Entry 3JUX (X-ray diffraction, 3.10 A resolution); this record covers chain A.

# Chain A
Name: Protein translocase subunit secA
Source organism: Thermotoga maritima
UniProt: Q9X1R4 (SECA_THEMA); residues 1-816 here = UniProt positions 1-816
Sequence (822 residues; each row starts with the number of its first residue):
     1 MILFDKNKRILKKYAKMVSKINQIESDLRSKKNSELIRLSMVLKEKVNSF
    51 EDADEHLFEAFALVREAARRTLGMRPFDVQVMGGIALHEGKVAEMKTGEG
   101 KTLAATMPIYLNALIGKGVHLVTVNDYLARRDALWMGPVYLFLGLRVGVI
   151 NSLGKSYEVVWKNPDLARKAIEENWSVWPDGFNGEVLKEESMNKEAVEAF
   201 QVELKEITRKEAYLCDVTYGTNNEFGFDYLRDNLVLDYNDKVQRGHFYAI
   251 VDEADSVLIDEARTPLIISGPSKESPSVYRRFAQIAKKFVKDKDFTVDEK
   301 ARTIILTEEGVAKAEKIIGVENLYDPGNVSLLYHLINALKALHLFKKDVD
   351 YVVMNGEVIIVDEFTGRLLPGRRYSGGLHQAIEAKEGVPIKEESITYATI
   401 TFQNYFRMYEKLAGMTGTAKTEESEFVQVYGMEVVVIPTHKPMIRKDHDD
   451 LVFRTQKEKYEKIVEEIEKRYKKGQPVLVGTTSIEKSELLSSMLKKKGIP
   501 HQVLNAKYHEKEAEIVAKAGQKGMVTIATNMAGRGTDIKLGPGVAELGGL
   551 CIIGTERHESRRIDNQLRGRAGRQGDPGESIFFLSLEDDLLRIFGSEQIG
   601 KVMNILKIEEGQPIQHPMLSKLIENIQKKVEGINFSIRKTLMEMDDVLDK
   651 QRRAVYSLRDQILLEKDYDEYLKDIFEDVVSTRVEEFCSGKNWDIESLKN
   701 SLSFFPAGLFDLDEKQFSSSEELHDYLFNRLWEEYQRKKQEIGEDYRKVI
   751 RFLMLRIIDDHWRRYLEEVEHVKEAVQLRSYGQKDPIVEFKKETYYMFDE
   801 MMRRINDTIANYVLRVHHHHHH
Disordered / not traced: 1-3, 817-822
Sequence notes: expression tag (817-822)
Ligand contacts: ADP (adenosine-5'-diphosphate): M74, R75, P76, F77, Q80, K96, T97, G98, E99, G100, K101, T102, L103, R131, W135, V186, G535, D537, K539, R573
Swiss-Prot annotation at these positions:
  - binding site (ATP): Q80, G98 to T102, D537
What the authors report for this chain:
  - conformationally variable residues (domain motion): G154 to L204, R570

# Summary
Chain A binds ADP. Curated annotation (UniProt) lists 7 ATP-binding residues. From the paper: conformational
variability at G154 and R570.
Chain A is Protein translocase subunit secA (Thermotoga maritima); the structure, Structure of the
translocation ATPase SecA from Thermotoga maritima, was determined by X-ray diffraction together with 3JV2
from the same study.
